PDB entry 6R5K | electron microscopy, 4.80 A resolution (low resolution: residue-level contacts below are approximate; hydrogen-bond / salt-bridge calls are withheld) | chains D and E of the 7 polymer chains in the assembly

# Chain D
Name: Polyadenylate-binding protein, cytoplasmic and nuclear
Source organism: Saccharomyces cerevisiae (strain ATCC 204508 / S288c)
Reference sequence: P04147 (PABP_YEAST); residues 1-577 here = UniProt positions 1-577
Chain sequence (581 residues; numbered -3 to 577; the number before each row is that of its first residue; numbers below 1 keep their minus sign (Gly-3 is residue -3)):
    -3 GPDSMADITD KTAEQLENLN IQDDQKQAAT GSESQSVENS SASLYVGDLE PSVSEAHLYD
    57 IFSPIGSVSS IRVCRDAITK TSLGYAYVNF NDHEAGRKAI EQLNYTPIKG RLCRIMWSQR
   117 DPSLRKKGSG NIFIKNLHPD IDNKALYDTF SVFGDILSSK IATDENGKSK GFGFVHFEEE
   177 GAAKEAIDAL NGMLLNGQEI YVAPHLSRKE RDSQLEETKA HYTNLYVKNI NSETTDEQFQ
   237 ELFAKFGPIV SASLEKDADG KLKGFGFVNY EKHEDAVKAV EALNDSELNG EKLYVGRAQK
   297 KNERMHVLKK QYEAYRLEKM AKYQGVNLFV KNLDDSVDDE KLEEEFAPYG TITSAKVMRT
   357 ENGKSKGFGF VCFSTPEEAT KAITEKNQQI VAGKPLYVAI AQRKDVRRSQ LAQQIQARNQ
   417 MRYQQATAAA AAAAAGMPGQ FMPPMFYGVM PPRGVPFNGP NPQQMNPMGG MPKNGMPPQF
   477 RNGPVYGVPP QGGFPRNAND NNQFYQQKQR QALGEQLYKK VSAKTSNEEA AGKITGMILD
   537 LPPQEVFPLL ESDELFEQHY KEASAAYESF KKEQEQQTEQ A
Unresolved in the structure: -3 to 37, 428-577
Construct notes: expression tag (-3 to 0)
Curated features (UniProtKB/Swiss-Prot):
  - region: Asp281 to Ala317 (Required and sufficient for nuclear import)
  - motif: Leu12 to Ile17 (Nuclear export signal)
  - modified residue: Ala2 (N-acetylalanine), Arg107 (Omega-N-methylarginine), Ser249 (Phosphoserine), Ser332 (Phosphoserine), Ser405 (Phosphoserine)
  - cross-link (Glycyl lysine isopeptide (Lys-Gly)): Lys7 (interchain with G-Cter in ubiquitin), Lys337 (interchain with G-Cter in ubiquitin)
  - mutagenesis: Leu12 (L12A: Impairs nuclear export; when associated with A-15), Leu15 (L15A: Impairs nuclear export; when associated with A-12), Leu79 (L79A: In PAB1-14; fails to bind poly(U), but not poly(A) RNA; when associated with Q-166; Q-259 and Q-362), Tyr83 (Y83V: In PAB1-16; reduces affinity for oligo(A) about 100-fold, impairs poly(A)-dependent translation, but still interacts with eIF4G; when associated with V-170. In PAB1-15; fails to bind RNA ...), His134 to Asp136 (In PAB1-134), Val148 (V148A: In PAB1-148; greatly reduces poly(A)-dependent translation and moderately reduces stimulation of cap-dependent translation in vitro; when associated with N-151), Asp151 (D151N: In PAB1-148; greatly reduces poly(A)-dependent translation and moderately reduces stimulation of cap-dependent translation in vitro; when associated with A-148), Ile157 to Thr159 (In PAB1-157; greatly reduces poly(A)-dependent translation and stimulation of cap-dependent translation in vitro), Lys166 (K166Q: In PAB1-14; fails to bind poly(U), but not poly(A) RNA; when associated with A-79; Q-259 and Q-362), Phe170 (F170V: In PAB1-6; selectively reduces poly(A) RNA binding. In PAB1-16; reduces affinity for oligo(A) about 100-fold, impairs poly(A)-dependent translation, but still interacts with eIF4G ...), Glu175 to Gly177 (In PAB1-175; greatly reduces poly(A)-dependent translation and stimulation of cap-dependent translation in vitro), Lys180 to Glu181 (In PAB1-180; abolishes poly(A)-dependent translation and greatly reduces stimulation of cap-dependent translation in vitro. Impairs interaction with eIF4G), 7 further mutagenesis entries in UniProt

# Chain E
Molecule: poly(A) RNA
Sequence (90 nucleotides; numbered 1 to 90; the number before each row is that of its first residue):
     1 AAAAAAAAAA AAAAAAAAAA AAAAAAAAAA AAAAAAAAAA AAAAAAAAAA AAAAAAAAAA
    61 AAAAAAAAAA AAAAAAAAAA AAAAAAAAAA
Unresolved in the structure: 68-90
Bound ions: Mg2+ site 1: A65 (shared with 1 residue of chain A)

# How chain D and chain E interact
Pairs across the interface (118; chain D residue first):
  Tyr41(D) - A60(E)
  Arg68(D) - A62(E)
  Cys70(D) - A61(E)
  Cys70(D) - A62(E)
  Asp72(D) - A61(E)
  Leu79(D) - A61(E)
  Tyr81(D) - A60(E)
  Tyr81(D) - A61(E)
  Tyr83(D) - A60(E)
  Tyr83(D) - A61(E)
  Tyr83(D) - A62(E)
  Asn85(D) - A62(E)
  Arg110(D) - A58(E)
  Arg110(D) - A59(E)
  Arg110(D) - A60(E)
  Met112(D) - A58(E)
  Met112(D) - A59(E)
  Met112(D) - A60(E)
  Arg116(D) - A62(E)
  Asp117(D) - A60(E)
  Pro118(D) - A60(E)
  Pro118(D) - A61(E)
  Leu120(D) - A59(E)
  Leu120(D) - A60(E)
  Arg121(D) - A59(E)
  Arg121(D) - A60(E)
  Arg121(D) - A61(E)
  Lys131(D) - A54(E)
  Asn132(D) - A54(E)
  Leu133(D) - A56(E)
  Pro135(D) - A56(E)
  Ser154(D) - A58(E)
  Lys156(D) - A56(E)
  Lys156(D) - A58(E)
  Ile157(D) - A56(E)
  Ala158(D) - A56(E)
  Thr159(D) - A56(E)
  Lys164(D) - A56(E)
  Lys166(D) - A55(E)
  Lys166(D) - A56(E)
  Gly167(D) - A55(E)
  Gly167(D) - A56(E)
  Phe168(D) - A55(E)
  Phe168(D) - A56(E)
  Phe168(D) - A57(E)
  Gly169(D) - A56(E)
  Gly169(D) - A57(E)
  Phe170(D) - A58(E)
  Val171(D) - A58(E)
  His172(D) - A58(E)
  His172(D) - A59(E)
  Ser203(D) - A58(E)
  Arg204(D) - A57(E)
  Glu206(D) - A57(E)
  Ser209(D) - A55(E)
  Tyr218(D) - A53(E)
  Asn220(D) - A53(E)
  Tyr222(D) - A50(E)
  Tyr222(D) - A52(E)
  Tyr222(D) - A53(E)
  Val223(D) - A52(E)
  Lys224(D) - A52(E)
  Glu251(D) - A54(E)
  Glu251(D) - A55(E)
  Lys252(D) - A54(E)
  Asp253(D) - A54(E)
  Lys259(D) - A52(E)
  Gly260(D) - A52(E)
  Phe261(D) - A52(E)
  Phe263(D) - A55(E)
  His269(D) - A47(E)
  His269(D) - A48(E)
  Glu270(D) - A47(E)
  Val273(D) - A48(E)
  Val276(D) - A49(E)
  Asn280(D) - A49(E)
  Tyr290(D) - A51(E)
  Gly292(D) - A51(E)
  Arg293(D) - A49(E)
  Arg293(D) - A50(E)
  Arg293(D) - A51(E)
  Ala294(D) - A53(E)
  Gln295(D) - A49(E)
  Gln295(D) - A50(E)
  Gln295(D) - A53(E)
  Lys296(D) - A46(E)
  Lys297(D) - A53(E)
  Lys305(D) - A47(E)
  Glu309(D) - A47(E)
  Met316(D) - A46(E)
  Asn323(D) - A45(E)
  Phe325(D) - A43(E)
  Phe325(D) - A44(E)
  Lys327(D) - A42(E)
  Lys327(D) - A43(E)
  Asn328(D) - A42(E)
  Thr349(D) - A48(E)
  Ser350(D) - A45(E)
  Ser350(D) - A47(E)
  Ser350(D) - A48(E)
  Lys352(D) - A44(E)
  Lys352(D) - A45(E)
  Phe366(D) - A44(E)
  Phe366(D) - A45(E)
  Gly389(D) - A37(E)
  Lys390(D) - A42(E)
  Tyr393(D) - A43(E)
  Ile396(D) - A43(E)
  Ala397(D) - A43(E)
  Ala397(D) - A44(E)
  Gln398(D) - A43(E)
  Arg399(D) - A41(E)
  Arg399(D) - A42(E)
  Arg399(D) - A43(E)
  Arg403(D) - A41(E)
  Arg403(D) - A42(E)
  Gln406(D) - A41(E)
  Gln410(D) - A40(E)
Other interface residues (no listed pair), chain D (90 interface residues in all): Gln115, Ser119, Asp160, Lys205, Asp208, Thr214, Ala351, Ile386, Lys400
Other interface residues (no listed pair), chain E (26 interface residues in all): A38, A63

# Overview
90 residues of chain D face 26 of chain E across their interface. From UniProt: 35 mutagenesis sites on chain
D.
Chain D is Polyadenylate-binding protein, cytoplasmic and nuclear (Saccharomyces cerevisiae (strain ATCC
204508 / S288c)) and chain E is poly(A) RNA; the structure, Cryo-EM structure of a poly(A) RNP bound to the
Pan2-Pan3 deadenylase, was determined by electron microscopy.
